3VXF - chains L and H of the 4 polymer chains in the assembly; structure by X-ray diffraction, 1.60 A resolution.

# Chain L
Molecule: Thrombin light chain
Organism: Homo sapiens
Notes: EC 3.4.21.5
Reference sequence: P00734 (THRB_HUMAN); the construct lacks a stretch of the UniProt sequence, so the offset changes along the chain: 1-14 = UniProt 336-349; 15-17 = UniProt 361-363
Amino-acid sequence (36 residues; numbered 1 to 17 plus 19 insertion-coded residues; the number before each row is that of its first residue; a row labelled like 14A-14K holds insertion residues (14A, then the next letters in order)):
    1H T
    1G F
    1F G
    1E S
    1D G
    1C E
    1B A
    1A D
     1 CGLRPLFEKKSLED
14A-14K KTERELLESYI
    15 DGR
Disordered / not traced: 1H, 1G, 1F, 1E, 1D, 15-17
UniProt features mapped onto this chain:
  - site: Arg17 (Cleavage)

# Chain H
Molecule: Thrombin heavy chain
Organism: Homo sapiens
Notes: EC 3.4.21.5
Reference sequence: P00734 (THRB_HUMAN); the construct lacks a stretch of the UniProt sequence and is renumbered around it, so the offset changes along the chain: 16-36 = UniProt 364-384; 37-60 = UniProt 386-409; 61-77 = UniProt 419-435; 78-97 = UniProt 437-456; 7 more segments
Amino-acid sequence (259 residues; each row starts with the number of its first residue; note: 1 number in that range is skipped by the numbering (no residue carries it; nothing is unmodelled there); a row labelled like 60A-60I holds insertion residues (60A, then the next letters in order)):
    16 IVEGSDAEIGMSPWQVMLFRK
   36A S
    37 PQELLCGASLISDRWVLTAAHCLL
60A-60I YPPWDKNFT
    61 ENDLLVRIGKHSRTRYE
   77A R
    78 NIEKISMLEKIYIHPRYNWR
   97A E
    98 NLDRDIALMKLKKPVAFSDYIHPVCLPDRETA
129A-129C ASL
   130 LQAGYKGRVTGWGNLKETWT
149A-149E ANVGK
   150 GQPSVLQVVNLPIVERPVCKDSTRIRITDNMFCAG
  184A Y
   185 KP
186A-186D DEGK
   187 RGDACEGDSGGPFVMKSP
204A-204B FN
   205 NRWYQMGIVSWGE
   219 GCD
  221A R
   222 DGKYGFYTHVFRLKKWIQKVIDQFGE
Disordered / not traced: 246-247
Disulfides: Cys42-Cys58, Cys168-Cys182, Cys191-Cys220
Covalently attached groups: N-acetylglucosamine (NAG) linked to Asn60G
UniProt features mapped onto this chain:
  - region: Ala183 to Val200 (High affinity receptor-binding region which is also known as the TP508 peptide)
  - active site (Charge relay system): His57, Asp102, Ser195
  - glycosylation: Asn60G (N-linked (GlcNAc...) (complex) asparagine)

# Chain L / chain H interface
Inter-chain disulfides: Cys1(L)-Cys122(H)
Contacting residue pairs - 53 pairs, chain L then chain H:
  Cys1(L) - Pro120(H)
  Cys1(L) - Val121(H)
  Cys1(L) - Cys122(H)  disulfide
  Cys1(L) - Arg206(H)  hydrogen bond (backbone-side chain)
  Asp1A(L) - His119(H)  salt bridge
  Asp1A(L) - Arg206(H)
  Ala1B(L) - Arg206(H)  hydrogen bond (backbone-side chain)
  Gly2(L) - Pro120(H)  hydrogen bond (backbone-backbone)
  Gly2(L) - Cys122(H)
  Gly2(L) - Arg206(H)
  Gly2(L) - Trp207(H)  hydrogen bond (backbone-backbone)
  Leu3(L) - His119(H)  hydrogen bond (backbone-side chain)
  Leu3(L) - Asn205(H)
  Leu3(L) - Arg206(H)
  Arg4(L) - Gly25(H)
  Arg4(L) - Met26(H)  hydrogen bond (side chain-backbone)
  Arg4(L) - Pro28(H)
  Arg4(L) - Trp29(H)
  Arg4(L) - Arg137(H)
  Arg4(L) - Trp207(H)
  Pro5(L) - Ser115(H)
  Pro5(L) - Asp116(H)
  Leu6(L) - Ile24(H)
  Leu6(L) - Asp116(H)
  Phe7(L) - Glu23(H)
  Phe7(L) - Ile24(H)
  Phe7(L) - Gly25(H)
  Phe7(L) - Met26(H)  hydrophobic
  Glu8(L) - Lys202(H)  salt bridge
  Glu8(L) - Asn205(H)
  Glu8(L) - Trp207(H)  hydrogen bond
  Asp14(L) - Glu23(H)
  Asp14(L) - Met26(H)
  Asp14(L) - Arg137(H)  salt bridge
  Lys14A(L) - Glu23(H)  hydrogen bond (backbone-side chain)
  Thr14B(L) - Arg137(H)  hydrogen bond
  Thr14B(L) - Asn159(H)  hydrogen bond
  Glu14C(L) - Arg137(H)
  Glu14C(L) - Lys202(H)  salt bridge
  Glu14E(L) - Lys135(H)  salt bridge
  Glu14E(L) - Asn159(H)  hydrogen bond
  Glu14E(L) - Tyr184A(H)
  Leu14F(L) - Lys135(H)
  Leu14F(L) - Gly136(H)
  Leu14F(L) - Asn159(H)
  Leu14F(L) - Trp207(H)  hydrophobic
  Ser14I(L) - Gly133(H)
  Ser14I(L) - Tyr134(H)
  Ser14I(L) - Lys135(H)  hydrogen bond (side chain-backbone)
  Tyr14J(L) - Tyr134(H)
  Tyr14J(L) - Lys135(H)  hydrogen bond (side chain-backbone)
  Tyr14J(L) - Met201(H)
  Tyr14J(L) - Lys202(H)  hydrogen bond (side chain-backbone)
Other interface residues (no listed pair), chain L (20 interface residues in all): Glu1C, Leu14G
Other interface residues (no listed pair), chain H (28 interface residues in all): Ile47, Tyr117, Leu129C, Pro204

# In short
Chain L and chain H form an interface of 20 and 28 residues respectively; the contacts include 1 disulfide
bond, 14 hydrogen bonds and 5 salt bridges. Polar pairs include Asp1A(L)-His119(H), Glu8(L)-Lys202(H) and
Glu14E(L)-Lys135(H). Covalently linked N-acetylglucosamine: at Asn60G(H).
Chain L is Thrombin light chain and chain H is Thrombin heavy chain, both from Homo sapiens; the structure,
X/N Joint refinement of Human alpha-thrombin-Bivalirudin complex PD5, was determined by X-ray diffraction
(same publication as 3VXE).
